PDB entry 8SPX | electron microscopy, 2.95 A resolution | chains B and E of the 6 polymer chains in the assembly

== Chain B ==
Protein: ATP synthase subunit alpha
Source organism: Bacillus sp. PS3
Notes: EC 7.1.2.2
Reference sequence: A0A0M3VGF9 (A0A0M3VGF9_BACP3); numbering as in UniProt (aligned over 26-501)
Amino-acid sequence (476 residues; row label = number of the first residue in the row):
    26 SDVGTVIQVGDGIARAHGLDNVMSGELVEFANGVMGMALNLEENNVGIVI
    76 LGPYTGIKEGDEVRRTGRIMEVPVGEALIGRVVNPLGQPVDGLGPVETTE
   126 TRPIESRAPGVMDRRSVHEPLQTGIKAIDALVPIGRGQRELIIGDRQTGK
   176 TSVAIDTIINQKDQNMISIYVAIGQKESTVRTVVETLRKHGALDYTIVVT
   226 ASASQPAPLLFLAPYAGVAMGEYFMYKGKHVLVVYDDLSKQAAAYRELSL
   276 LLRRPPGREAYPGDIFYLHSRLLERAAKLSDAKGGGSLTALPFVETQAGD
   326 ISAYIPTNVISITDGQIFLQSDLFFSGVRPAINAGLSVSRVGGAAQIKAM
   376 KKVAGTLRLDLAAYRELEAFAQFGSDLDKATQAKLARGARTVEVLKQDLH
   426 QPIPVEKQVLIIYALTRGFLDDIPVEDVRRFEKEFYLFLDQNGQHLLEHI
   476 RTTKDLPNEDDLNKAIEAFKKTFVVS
Not modelled in the structure: 500-501
Sequence notes: conflict S193 (Cys in A0A0M3VGF9), F463 (Trp in A0A0M3VGF9)
Ligand contacts:
  - ADP (adenosine-5'-diphosphate): S364, R365, V366, G367
  - ATP (adenosine-5'-triphosphate): D170, R171, Q172, T173, G174, K175, T176, S177, F349, R354, P355, Q422, D423, L424

== Chain E ==
Protein: ATP synthase subunit beta
Source organism: Bacillus sp. PS3
Reference sequence: A0A0M4U1P9 (A0A0M4U1P9_BACP3); numbering as in UniProt (aligned over 1-471)
Amino-acid sequence (471 residues; numbered 1 to 471; the number before each row is that of its first residue):
     1 MTRGRVIQVMGPVVDVKFENGHLPAIYNALKIQHKARNENEVDIDLTLEV
    51 ALHLGDDTVRTIAMASTDGLIRGMEVIDTGAPISVPVGEVTLGRVFNVLG
   101 EPIDLEGDIPADARRDPIHRPAPKFEELATEVEILETGIKVVDLLAPYIK
   151 GGKIGLFGGAGVGKTVLIQELIHNIAQEHGGISVFAGVGERTREGNDLYH
   201 EMKDSGVISKTAMVFGQMNEPPGARMRVALTGLTMAEYFRDEQGQDVLLF
   251 IDNIFRFTQAGSEVSALLGRMPSAVGYQPTLATEMGQLQERITSTAKGSI
   301 TSIQAIYVPADDYTDPAPATTFSHLDATTNLERKLAEMGIYPAVDPLAST
   351 SRALAPEIVGEEHYQVARKVQQTLQRYKELQDIIAILGMDELSDEDKLVV
   401 HRARRIQFFLSQNFHVAEQFTGQPGSYVPVKETVRGFKEILEGKYDHLPE
   451 DAFRLVGRIEEVVEKAKAMGV
Not modelled in the structure: 1
Ligand contacts: ATP (adenosine-5'-triphosphate): G159, A160, G161, V162, G163, K164, T165, V166, R191, N253, Y341, F414, A417, F420, T421

== How chain B and chain E interact ==
Pairs across the interface (53):
  I32(B) - L54(E)
  I32(B) - G55(E)
  V34(B) - L52(E)
  V34(B) - H53(E)  hydrogen bond (backbone-backbone)
  D36(B) - R270(E)  salt bridge
  K83(B) - L23(E)  hydrogen bond (side chain-backbone)
  K83(B) - A25(E)
  E84(B) - H53(E)
  E84(B) - G55(E)
  V115(B) - F125(E)
  V115(B) - E126(E)
  G117(B) - E126(E)
  R171(B) - F322(E)
  R171(B) - T328(E)  hydrogen bond
  R171(B) - N330(E)
  R171(B) - A348(E)  hydrogen bond (side chain-backbone)
  R171(B) - T350(E)  hydrogen bond
  Q172(B) - T350(E)
  K201(B) - E290(E)
  K201(B) - H324(E)  hydrogen bond (side chain-backbone)
  K201(B) - D326(E)  salt bridge
  E202(B) - F125(E)
  E202(B) - L128(E)
  E202(B) - E290(E)  hydrogen bond (backbone-side chain)
  S203(B) - L128(E)
  V205(B) - F125(E)  hydrophobic
  R206(B) - F125(E)  hydrogen bond (side chain-backbone)
  R206(B) - L128(E)
  T207(B) - R352(E)  hydrogen bond
  S227(B) - E290(E)  hydrogen bond
  S229(B) - E290(E)
  R271(B) - S273(E)
  E272(B) - P279(E)
  E272(B) - T280(E)
  E272(B) - T283(E)  hydrogen bond
  L275(B) - P272(E)
  L275(B) - S273(E)
  L276(B) - T280(E)
  R278(B) - G269(E)  hydrogen bond (side chain-backbone)
  R278(B) - M271(E)
  Q322(B) - T314(E)  hydrogen bond (side chain-backbone)
  Q322(B) - A319(E)
  A323(B) - T314(E)
  D347(B) - Q375(E)  hydrogen bond (backbone-side chain)
  F350(B) - L347(E)
  F350(B) - Q371(E)
  F350(B) - Q372(E)
  F350(B) - Q375(E)
  G352(B) - Q372(E)
  R354(B) - R368(E)
  Q397(B) - R376(E)
  F398(B) - I383(E)  hydrophobic
  S400(B) - S393(E)
Interface residues without a listed pair, chain B (43 interface residues in all): Q33, G35, Y79, T80, D116, Q200, A232, K265, A285, S346, F349, S351
Interface residues without a listed pair, chain E (47 interface residues in all): P24, I26, Y27, D57, A122, T130, A274, G286, S323, L325, E391

== Overview ==
43 residues of chain B face 47 of chain E across their interface; the contacts include 14 hydrogen bonds and 2
salt bridges. Among the polar pairs are D36(B)-R270(E), K201(B)-D326(E) and K83(B)-L23(E). Ligands of chain B:
ATP and ADP. Chain E binds ATP.
Here chain B is ATP synthase subunit alpha and chain E is ATP synthase subunit beta, both from Bacillus sp.
PS3. Entry 8SPX (PS3 F1 Rotorless, high ATP) was determined by electron microscopy together with 8SPV and 8SPW
from the same study.
